Entry 8PIS (X-ray diffraction, 2.69 A resolution); this record covers chains A and C of the 8 polymer chains in the assembly.

# Chain A (and C)
Protein: phosphoglycerate dehydrogenase
Organism: Saccharomyces cerevisiae
Notes: chain C of this document is another copy of the same molecule, construct and numbering; everything in this record applies to it too
UniProt: A0A8H4BZ61 (A0A8H4BZ61_YEASX); residue numbers follow UniProt; this construct covers 1-469
Amino-acid sequence (473 residues; row label = number of the first residue in the row; numbers below 1 keep their minus sign (Gly-3 is residue -3)):
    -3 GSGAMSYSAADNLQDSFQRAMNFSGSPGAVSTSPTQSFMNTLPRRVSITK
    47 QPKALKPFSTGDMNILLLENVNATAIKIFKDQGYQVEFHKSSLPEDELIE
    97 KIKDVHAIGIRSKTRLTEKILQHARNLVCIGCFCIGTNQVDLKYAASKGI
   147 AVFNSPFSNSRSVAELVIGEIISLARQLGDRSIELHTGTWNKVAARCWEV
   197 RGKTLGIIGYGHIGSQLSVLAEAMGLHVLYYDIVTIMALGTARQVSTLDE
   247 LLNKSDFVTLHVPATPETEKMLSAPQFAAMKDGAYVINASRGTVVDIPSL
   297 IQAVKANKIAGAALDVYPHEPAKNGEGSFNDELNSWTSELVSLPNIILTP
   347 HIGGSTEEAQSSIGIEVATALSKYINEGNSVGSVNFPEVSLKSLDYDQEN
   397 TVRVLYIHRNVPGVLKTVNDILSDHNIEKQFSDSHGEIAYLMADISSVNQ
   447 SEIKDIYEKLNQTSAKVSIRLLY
Unresolved in the structure: -3 to 38 (chain C: -3 to 46)
Construct notes: expression tag (-3 to 0)

# How chain A and chain C interact
Contacting residue pairs (139):
  Arg157(A) - Glu195(C)
  Arg157(A) - Arg197(C)
  Arg157(A) - Met220(C)  hydrogen bond (side chain-backbone)
  Ser158(A) - Arg172(C)  hydrogen bond (backbone-side chain)
  Ser158(A) - Glu195(C)  hydrogen bond
  Glu161(A) - Ile168(C)
  Glu161(A) - Glu195(C)
  Glu161(A) - Val196(C)  hydrogen bond (side chain-backbone)
  Glu161(A) - Arg197(C)  hydrogen bond (side chain-backbone)
  Leu162(A) - Arg172(C)
  Leu162(A) - Leu174(C)  hydrophobic
  Ile164(A) - Ile168(C)  hydrophobic
  Ile164(A) - Met220(C)  hydrophobic
  Gly165(A) - Ile168(C)
  Ile168(A) - Glu161(C)
  Ile168(A) - Ile164(C)  hydrophobic
  Ile168(A) - Gly165(C)
  Arg172(A) - Ser158(C)  hydrogen bond (side chain-backbone)
  Arg172(A) - Leu162(C)
  Arg172(A) - Ile348(C)  hydrogen bond (side chain-backbone)
  Arg172(A) - Gly349(C)  hydrogen bond (side chain-backbone)
  Arg172(A) - Thr352(C)
  Leu174(A) - Leu162(C)  hydrophobic
  Leu174(A) - Glu166(C)
  Leu174(A) - Thr345(C)
  Arg177(A) - Leu344(C)
  Arg177(A) - Pro346(C)
  Ser178(A) - Ile343(C)
  Ser178(A) - Leu344(C)  hydrogen bond (side chain-backbone)
  Ile179(A) - Ile179(C)  hydrophobic
  Leu181(A) - Tyr313(C)
  Leu181(A) - Phe325(C)
  Leu181(A) - Leu344(C)
  Leu181(A) - Thr345(C)
  Leu181(A) - Pro346(C)
  His182(A) - Val337(C)
  His182(A) - Ile342(C)  hydrogen bond (side chain-backbone)
  Gly184(A) - Glu322(C)
  Gly184(A) - Gly323(C)
  Gly184(A) - Ser324(C)  hydrogen bond (backbone-backbone)
  Gly184(A) - Phe325(C)  hydrogen bond (backbone-backbone)
  Thr185(A) - Gly321(C)
  Thr185(A) - Glu322(C)  hydrogen bond (backbone-backbone)
  Trp186(A) - Tyr313(C)  hydrophobic
  Trp186(A) - Glu316(C)
  Trp186(A) - Pro317(C)
  Trp186(A) - Asn320(C)  hydrogen bond
  Trp186(A) - Gly321(C)  hydrogen bond (backbone-backbone)
  Trp186(A) - Pro346(C)
  Trp186(A) - His347(C)
  Asn187(A) - Asn320(C)
  Asn187(A) - Pro346(C)
  Lys188(A) - Asn320(C)  hydrogen bond (backbone-side chain)
  Lys188(A) - Pro346(C)
  Lys188(A) - His347(C)
  Lys188(A) - Ser351(C)
  Val189(A) - Ser351(C)
  Ala190(A) - Ser351(C)
  Ala190(A) - Thr352(C)
  Ala190(A) - Glu353(C)
  Ala191(A) - Glu353(C)
  Arg192(A) - Glu353(C)  hydrogen bond (backbone-side chain)
  Cys193(A) - Ser351(C)
  Cys193(A) - Thr352(C)
  Cys193(A) - Glu353(C)  hydrogen bond (backbone-backbone)
  Trp194(A) - Thr352(C)
  Trp194(A) - Glu353(C)
  Trp194(A) - Glu354(C)
  Glu195(A) - Arg157(C)
  Glu195(A) - Ser158(C)  hydrogen bond
  Glu195(A) - Glu161(C)
  Glu195(A) - Thr352(C)
  Glu195(A) - Glu354(C)  hydrogen bond (backbone-side chain)
  Glu195(A) - Ala355(C)
  Val196(A) - Glu161(C)  hydrogen bond (backbone-side chain)
  Arg197(A) - Arg157(C)
  Arg197(A) - Glu161(C)  hydrogen bond (backbone-side chain)
  Lys199(A) - Glu354(C)  salt bridge
  Gln212(A) - Arg197(C)
  Leu216(A) - Met220(C)
  Ala219(A) - Leu216(C)
  Ala219(A) - Ala219(C)  hydrophobic
  Met220(A) - Arg157(C)  hydrogen bond (backbone-side chain)
  Met220(A) - Ile164(C)  hydrophobic
  Met220(A) - Leu216(C)
  Met220(A) - Met220(C)  hydrophobic
  Tyr313(A) - Leu181(C)
  Tyr313(A) - Trp186(C)  hydrophobic
  Glu316(A) - Trp186(C)
  Pro317(A) - Trp186(C)
  Asn320(A) - Trp186(C)
  Asn320(A) - Asn187(C)
  Asn320(A) - Lys188(C)  hydrogen bond (side chain-backbone)
  Gly321(A) - Thr185(C)
  Gly321(A) - Trp186(C)  hydrogen bond (backbone-backbone)
  Glu322(A) - Thr185(C)
  Gly323(A) - Gly184(C)
  Ser324(A) - Gly184(C)  hydrogen bond (backbone-backbone)
  Ser324(A) - Trp186(C)
  Phe325(A) - Leu181(C)
  Phe325(A) - Gly184(C)  hydrogen bond (backbone-backbone)
  Phe325(A) - Trp186(C)  hydrophobic
  Val337(A) - His182(C)
  Ile342(A) - Ser178(C)
  Ile342(A) - His182(C)  hydrogen bond (backbone-side chain)
  Ile343(A) - Ser178(C)
  Leu344(A) - Arg177(C)
  Leu344(A) - Ser178(C)  hydrogen bond (backbone-side chain)
  Leu344(A) - Leu181(C)
  Thr345(A) - Leu174(C)
  Thr345(A) - Leu181(C)
  Pro346(A) - Arg177(C)
  Pro346(A) - Leu181(C)
  Pro346(A) - Trp186(C)
  Pro346(A) - Asn187(C)
  Pro346(A) - Lys188(C)
  His347(A) - Trp186(C)
  His347(A) - Lys188(C)
  Ile348(A) - Arg172(C)  hydrogen bond (backbone-side chain)
  Ile348(A) - Leu174(C)  hydrophobic
  Ile348(A) - Lys188(C)
  Ile348(A) - Val189(C)
  Gly349(A) - Arg172(C)  hydrogen bond (backbone-side chain)
  Ser351(A) - Lys188(C)
  Ser351(A) - Val189(C)
  Ser351(A) - Ala190(C)
  Ser351(A) - Cys193(C)
  Thr352(A) - Arg172(C)
  Thr352(A) - Cys193(C)
  Thr352(A) - Trp194(C)
  Thr352(A) - Glu195(C)
  Glu353(A) - Ala190(C)
  Glu353(A) - Ala191(C)
  Glu353(A) - Arg192(C)  hydrogen bond (side chain-backbone)
  Glu353(A) - Cys193(C)  hydrogen bond (backbone-backbone)
  Glu353(A) - Trp194(C)
  Glu354(A) - Trp194(C)
  Glu354(A) - Glu195(C)  hydrogen bond (side chain-backbone)
  Glu354(A) - Lys199(C)  salt bridge
Interface residues without a listed pair, chain A (62 interface residues in all): Glu166, Thr183, Gly221, Lys319, Gly350, Ala355, Gln356
Interface residues without a listed pair, chain C (60 interface residues in all): Gly221, Lys319, Gly350, Gln356

# In short
62 residues of chain A face 60 of chain C across their interface; the contacts include 34 hydrogen bonds and 2
salt bridges. Polar contacts include Lys199(A)-Glu354(C), Arg157(A)-Met220(C) and Ser158(A)-Arg172(C).
Chain A and chain C are both phosphoglycerate dehydrogenase (Saccharomyces cerevisiae); the structure, Crystal
structure of Ser33 in complex with L-Serine, was determined by X-ray diffraction.
